PDB entry 8XXX | electron microscopy, 3.17 A resolution | chains A and B of the 6 polymer chains in the assembly

# Chain A
Molecule: Guanine nucleotide-binding protein G(o) subunit alpha
Source organism: Homo sapiens
Reference sequence: P09471 (GNAO_HUMAN); residue numbers follow UniProt; this construct covers 4-56, 182-230, 241-354
Sequence (240 residues; row label = number of the first residue in the row; note: 126 numbers in that range are skipped by the numbering (no residue carries them; nothing is unmodelled there); numbers below 1 keep their minus sign (Met-11 is residue -11)):
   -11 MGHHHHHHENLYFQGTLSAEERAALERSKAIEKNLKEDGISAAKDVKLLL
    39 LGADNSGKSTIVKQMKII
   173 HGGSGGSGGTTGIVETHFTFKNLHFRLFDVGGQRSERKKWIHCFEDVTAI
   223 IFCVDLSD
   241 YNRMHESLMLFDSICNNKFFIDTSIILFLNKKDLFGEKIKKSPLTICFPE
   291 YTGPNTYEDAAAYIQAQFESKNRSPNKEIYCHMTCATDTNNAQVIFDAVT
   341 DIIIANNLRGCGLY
Unresolved in the structure: -11 to 3, 173-182, 241-244
Construct notes: initiating methionine (-11); expression tag (-10 to 3); engineered mutation Asp42 (Gly in P09471), Asn43 (Glu in P09471), Asp227 (Ala in P09471), Asp230 (Gly in P09471), Ala332 (Ile in P09471), Ile335 (Val in P09471); linker (174-181)
UniProt features mapped onto this chain:
  - region: Lys35 to Ala41, Ser44 to Thr48 (G1 motif), Phe197 to Arg206 (G3 motif), Ile266 to Asp273 (G4 motif), Thr324 to Thr329 (G5 motif)
  - binding site (GTP): Lys46, Ser47, Thr48, Asn270, Asp273, Cys325
  - binding site (Mg(2+)): Ser47, Thr182
  - modified residue: Gln205 (5-glutamyl histamine), Cys351 (ADP-ribosylcysteine)
  - lipidation: Cys351 (S-palmitoyl cysteine)

# Chain B
Molecule: Guanine nucleotide-binding protein G(I)/G(S)/G(T) subunit beta-1
Source organism: Homo sapiens
Reference sequence: P62873 (GBB1_HUMAN); residues 2-340 here = UniProt positions 2-340
Sequence (350 residues; row label = number of the first residue in the row; numbers below 1 keep their minus sign (Met-9 is residue -9)):
    -9 MHHHHHHGSSGSELDQLRQEAEQLKNQIRDARKACADATLSQITNNIDPV
    41 GRIQMRTRRTLRGHLAKIYAMHWGTDSRLLVSASQDGKLIIWDSYTTNKV
    91 HAIPLRSSWVMTCAYAPSGNYVACGGLDNICSIYNLKTREGNVRVSRELA
   141 GHTGYLSCCRFLDDNQIVTSSGDTTCALWDIETGQQTTTFTGHTGDVMSL
   191 SLAPDTRLFVSGACDASAKLWDVREGMCRQTFTGHESDINAICFFPNGNA
   241 FATGSDDATCRLFDLRADQELMTYSHDNIICGITSVSFSKSGRLLLAGYD
   291 DFNCNVWDALKADRAGVLAGHDNRVSCLGVTDDGMAVATGSWDSFLKIWN
Unresolved in the structure: -9 to 4
Construct notes: initiating methionine (-9); expression tag (-8 to 1)
UniProt features mapped onto this chain:
  - modified residue: Ser2 (N-acetylserine), His266 (Phosphohistidine)

# Interface between chain A and chain B
Pairs across the interface - 38 pairs, chain A then chain B:
  Glu9(A) - Asn88(B)
  Leu13(A) - Asn88(B)
  Arg15(A) - Val90(B)  hydrogen bond (side chain-backbone)
  Arg15(A) - His91(B)
  Ser16(A) - Asn88(B)  hydrogen bond
  Ser16(A) - Lys89(B)  hydrogen bond (side chain-backbone)
  Ile19(A) - Lys89(B)
  Ile19(A) - Val90(B)
  Ile19(A) - Ala92(B)  hydrophobic
  Glu20(A) - Lys89(B)  salt bridge
  Leu23(A) - Gly53(B)
  Leu23(A) - Leu55(B)
  Leu23(A) - Lys78(B)
  Leu23(A) - Ile80(B)  hydrophobic
  Leu23(A) - Lys89(B)
  Gly27(A) - Leu55(B)
  Thr183(A) - Asn119(B)  hydrogen bond (backbone-side chain)
  Gly184(A) - Asn119(B)
  Ile185(A) - Trp99(B)
  Phe200(A) - Trp99(B)  hydrophobic
  Gln205(A) - Leu117(B)
  Glu208(A) - Asp186(B)
  Lys211(A) - Tyr145(B)
  Lys211(A) - Met188(B)
  Lys211(A) - Cys204(B)
  Lys211(A) - Asp228(B)  salt bridge
  Lys211(A) - Asn230(B)
  Lys211(A) - Asp246(B)  salt bridge
  Trp212(A) - Tyr145(B)
  His214(A) - Lys57(B)
  His214(A) - Tyr59(B)
  His214(A) - Trp332(B)
  Cys215(A) - Tyr59(B)
  Cys215(A) - Gln75(B)  hydrogen bond (backbone-side chain)
  Cys215(A) - Trp99(B)
  Cys215(A) - Leu117(B)  hydrophobic
  Glu217(A) - Lys57(B)  salt bridge
  Asp218(A) - Lys57(B)
Interface residues without a listed pair, chain A (26 interface residues in all): Asp26, Lys35, Arg198, Ser207, Phe216, Phe259
Interface residues without a listed pair, chain B (28 interface residues in all): Thr86, Ser98, Thr143, Gly162, Arg314

# In short
Chain A and chain B form an interface of 26 and 28 residues respectively, with 5 hydrogen bonds and 4 salt
bridges. Polar pairs include Glu20(A)-Lys89(B), Lys211(A)-Asp228(B) and Lys211(A)-Asp246(B). From UniProt: 6
GTP-binding residues and Mg2+-binding residues Ser47(A) and Thr182(A) on chain A.
Chain A is Guanine nucleotide-binding protein G(o) subunit alpha and chain B is Guanine nucleotide-binding
protein G(I)/G(S)/G(T) subunit beta-1, both from Homo sapiens; the structure, Structure of CXCR2 bound to
CXCL6 (Composite map), was determined by electron microscopy together with 8XVU, 8XWA, 8XWF, 8XWM, 8XWN, 8XWS
and 6 further entries from the same study.
